Entry 8BCG (X-ray diffraction, 2.39 A resolution); this record covers chains B and J.

Chain B:
Name: U5 small nuclear ribonucleoprotein 200 kDa helicase
From: Homo sapiens
Notes: EC 3.6.4.13
UniProtKB: O75643 (U520_HUMAN); numbering as in UniProt (aligned over 394-2136)
Sequence (1747 residues; numbered 390 to 2136; the number before each row is that of its first residue):
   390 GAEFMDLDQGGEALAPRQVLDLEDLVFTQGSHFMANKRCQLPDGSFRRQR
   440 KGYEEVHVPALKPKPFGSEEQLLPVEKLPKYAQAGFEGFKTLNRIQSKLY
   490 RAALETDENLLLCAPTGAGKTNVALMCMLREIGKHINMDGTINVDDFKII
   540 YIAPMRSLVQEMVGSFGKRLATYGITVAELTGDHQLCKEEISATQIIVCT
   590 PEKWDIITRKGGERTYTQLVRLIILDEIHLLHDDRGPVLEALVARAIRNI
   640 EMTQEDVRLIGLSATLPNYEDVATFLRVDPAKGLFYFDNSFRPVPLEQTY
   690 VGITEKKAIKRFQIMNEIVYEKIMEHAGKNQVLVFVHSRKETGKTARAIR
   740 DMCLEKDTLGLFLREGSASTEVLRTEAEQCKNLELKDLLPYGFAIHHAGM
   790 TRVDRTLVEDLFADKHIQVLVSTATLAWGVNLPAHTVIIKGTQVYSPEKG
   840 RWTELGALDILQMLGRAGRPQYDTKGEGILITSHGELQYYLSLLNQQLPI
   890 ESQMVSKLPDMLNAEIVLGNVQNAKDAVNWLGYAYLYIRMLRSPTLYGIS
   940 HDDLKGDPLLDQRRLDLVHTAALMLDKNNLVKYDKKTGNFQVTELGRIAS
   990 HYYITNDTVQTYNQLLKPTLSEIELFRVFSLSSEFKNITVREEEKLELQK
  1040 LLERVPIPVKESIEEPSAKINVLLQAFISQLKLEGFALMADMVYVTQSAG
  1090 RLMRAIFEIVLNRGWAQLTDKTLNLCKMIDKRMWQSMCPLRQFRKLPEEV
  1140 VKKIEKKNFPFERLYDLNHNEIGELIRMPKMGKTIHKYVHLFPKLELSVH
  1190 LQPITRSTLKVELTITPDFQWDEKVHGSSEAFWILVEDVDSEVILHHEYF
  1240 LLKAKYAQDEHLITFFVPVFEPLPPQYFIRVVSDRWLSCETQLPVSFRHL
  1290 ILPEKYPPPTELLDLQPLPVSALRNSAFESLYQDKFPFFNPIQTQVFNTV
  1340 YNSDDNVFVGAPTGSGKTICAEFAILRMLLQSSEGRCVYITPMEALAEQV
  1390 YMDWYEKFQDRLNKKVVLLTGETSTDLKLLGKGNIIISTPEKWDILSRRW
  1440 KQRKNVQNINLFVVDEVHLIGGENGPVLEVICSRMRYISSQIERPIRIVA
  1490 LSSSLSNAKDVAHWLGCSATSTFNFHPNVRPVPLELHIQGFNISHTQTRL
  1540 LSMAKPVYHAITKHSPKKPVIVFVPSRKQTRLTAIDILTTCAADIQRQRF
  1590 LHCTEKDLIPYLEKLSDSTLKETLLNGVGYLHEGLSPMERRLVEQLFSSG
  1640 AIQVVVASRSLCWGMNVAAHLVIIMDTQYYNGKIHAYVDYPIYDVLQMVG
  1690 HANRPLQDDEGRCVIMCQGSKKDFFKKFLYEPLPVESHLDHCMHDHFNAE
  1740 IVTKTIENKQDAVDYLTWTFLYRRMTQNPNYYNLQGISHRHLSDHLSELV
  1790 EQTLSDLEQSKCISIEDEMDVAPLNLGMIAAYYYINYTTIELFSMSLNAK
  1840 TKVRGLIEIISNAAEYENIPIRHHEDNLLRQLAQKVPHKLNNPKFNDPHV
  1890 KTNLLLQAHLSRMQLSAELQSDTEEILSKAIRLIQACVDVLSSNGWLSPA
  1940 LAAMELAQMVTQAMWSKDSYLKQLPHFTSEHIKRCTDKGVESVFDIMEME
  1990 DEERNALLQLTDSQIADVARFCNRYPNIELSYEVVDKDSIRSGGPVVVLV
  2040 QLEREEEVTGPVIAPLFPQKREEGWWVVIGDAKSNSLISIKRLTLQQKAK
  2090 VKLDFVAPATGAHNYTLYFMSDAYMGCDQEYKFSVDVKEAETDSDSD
Disordered / not traced: 390-402, 2128-2136
Construct notes: expression tag (390-393)
UniProt features mapped onto this chain:
  - motif: Asp-615 to His-618 (DEIH box), Asp-1454 to His-1457 (DEVH box)
  - binding site (ATP): Ala-503 to Thr-510, Ala-1350 to Thr-1357
  - modified residue: Tyr-709 (Phosphotyrosine), Lys-971 (N6-acetyllysine), Thr-1428 (Phosphothreonine), Thr-1765 (Phosphothreonine), Ser-2002 (Phosphoserine), Thr-2131 (Phosphothreonine), Ser-2133 (Phosphoserine), Ser-2135 (Phosphoserine)
Ligand contacts: Q9I (4-chloranyl-N-methoxy-N-methyl-benzenesulfonamide): Ile-539, Trp-593, Thr-597, Thr-606, Val-609, Ile-612, Leu-631, Arg-634, Ala-635, Asn-638, Ile-639, Thr-642, Glu-644, Val-646
From the paper describing this entry:
  - binding site for Q9I: Thr-597, Leu-631, Arg-634

Chain J:
Name: Pre-mRNA-processing-splicing factor 8
From: Homo sapiens
UniProtKB: Q6P2Q9 (PRP8_HUMAN); residues 2064-2320 here = UniProt positions 2064-2320
Sequence (263 residues; numbered 2058 to 2320; the number before each row is that of its first residue):
  2058 GPLGSMTQTFSSKTEWRVRAISAANLHLRTNHIYVSSDDIKETGYTYILP
  2108 KNVLKKFICISDLRAQIAGYLYGVSPPDNPQVKEIRCIVMVPQWGTHQTV
  2158 HLPGQLPQHEYLKEMEPLGWIHTQPNESPQLSPQDVTTHAKIMADNPSWD
  2208 GEKTIIITCSFTPGSCTLTAYKLTPSGYEWGRQNTDKGNNPKGYLPSHYE
  2258 RVQMLLSDRFLGFFMVPAQSSWNYNFMGVRHDPNMKYELQLANPKEFYHE
  2308 VHRPSHFLNFALL
Disordered / not traced: 2058-2060
Construct notes: expression tag (2058-2063)

Chain B / chain J interface:
Contacting residue pairs - 61 pairs, chain B then chain J:
  Thr-1008(B) with His-2084(J), hydrogen bond
  Ser-1010(B) with Ala-2081(J)
  Ile-1012(B) with Ala-2077(J); Ile-2078(J)
  Gln-1038(B) with Ser-2068(J), hydrogen bond; Lys-2070(J)
  Leu-1040(B) with Phe-2317(J)
  Glu-1042(B) with Ser-2069(J), hydrogen bond; Lys-2070(J), salt bridge; Thr-2071(J), hydrogen bond; Arg-2074(J), salt bridge
  Arg-1043(B) with Arg-2074(J), hydrogen bond (backbone-side chain); Phe-2317(J)
  Val-1044(B) with Arg-2074(J), hydrogen bond (backbone-side chain); Phe-2317(J)
  Pro-1045(B) with Trp-2073(J); Arg-2310(J), hydrogen bond (backbone-side chain); Phe-2314(J), hydrophobic; Phe-2317(J)
  Ile-1046(B) with Arg-2310(J); Phe-2314(J), hydrophobic
  Pro-1047(B) with Trp-2073(J), hydrophobic; Ala-2077(J), hydrophobic
  Lys-1049(B) with Ile-2078(J)
  Gln-1064(B) with Phe-2317(J)
  Ser-1068(B) with Phe-2317(J); Ala-2318(J)
  Leu-1070(B) with Phe-2317(J); Ala-2318(J), hydrophobic
  Lys-1110(B) with Glu-2303(J), salt bridge
  Trp-1123(B) with Glu-2307(J); Phe-2314(J), hydrophobic
  Gln-1124(B) with Glu-2307(J), hydrogen bond (backbone-side chain)
  Ser-1125(B) with Glu-2307(J), hydrogen bond (backbone-side chain); Pro-2311(J); Phe-2314(J); Leu-2315(J)
  Glu-1144(B) with Leu-2315(J)
  Asn-1147(B) with Arg-2287(J)
  Pro-1149(B) with Gln-2276(J)
  Val-1228(B) with Gly-2269(J); Asn-2300(J), hydrogen bond (backbone-side chain)
  Asp-1229(B) with Asn-2109(J), hydrogen bond; Lys-2113(J), hydrogen bond (backbone-side chain); Asn-2300(J)
  Ser-1230(B) with Asn-2300(J), hydrogen bond
  Phe-1259(B) with Leu-2268(J), hydrophobic
  Pro-1261(B) with Arg-2266(J)
  Pro-1264(B) with Leu-2268(J); Gly-2269(J); Phe-2270(J), hydrophobic
  Gln-1265(B) with Phe-2270(J); Leu-2298(J)
  Phe-1267(B) with Leu-2298(J); Ala-2299(J), hydrophobic; Asn-2300(J)
  Gln-1281(B) with Ala-2299(J)
  Pro-1283(B) with Leu-2298(J)
  Ser-1285(B) with Tyr-2168(J)
  Arg-1287(B) with Tyr-2168(J), hydrogen bond (side chain-backbone); Glu-2171(J), salt bridge
Interface residues without a listed pair, chain B (42 interface residues in all): Leu-1041, Ala-1065, Gln-1106, Met-1117, Met-1126, Glu-1151, Arg-1152, Pro-1263
Interface residues without a listed pair, chain J (35 interface residues in all): His-2306, Val-2308, His-2313, Leu-2320

Overview:
The interface between chain B and chain J involves 42 residues on one side and 35 on the other, with 14
hydrogen bonds and 4 salt bridges. Polar pairs include Glu-1042(B)/Lys-2070(J), Glu-1042(B)/Arg-2074(J) and
Lys-1110(B)/Glu-2303(J). Bound to chain B: compound Q9I. The paper reports a binding site for Q9I at
Thr-597(B), Leu-631(B) and Arg-634(B).
Here chain B is U5 small nuclear ribonucleoprotein 200 kDa helicase and chain J is
Pre-mRNA-processing-splicing factor 8, both from Homo sapiens. Entry 8BCG (Human Brr2 Helicase Region in
complex with C-tail deleted Jab1 and compound 86) was determined by X-ray diffraction together with 8BC8,
8BC9, 8BCB, 8BCC, 8BCD, 8BCE and 8BCF from the same study.
